1ZRC - chains W and A of the 6 polymer chains in the assembly; structure by X-ray diffraction, 2.80 A resolution.

[Chain W]
Molecule: 17-nt DNA strand
Sequence (17 nucleotides; numbered -8 to 9; 1 number in that range is skipped by the numbering (no residue carries it; nothing is unmodelled there); the number before each row is that of its first residue; numbers below 1 keep their minus sign (DA-8 is residue -8)):
    -8 ATTTCGAA
     1 AAATGTGAT

[Chain A]
Molecule: Catabolite gene activator
Organism: Escherichia coli
UniProt: P0ACJ8 (CRP_ECOLI); residues 1-209 here correspond to UniProt positions 2-210 (UniProt number = residue number + 1)
Amino-acid sequence (209 residues; numbered 1 to 209; the number before each row is that of its first residue):
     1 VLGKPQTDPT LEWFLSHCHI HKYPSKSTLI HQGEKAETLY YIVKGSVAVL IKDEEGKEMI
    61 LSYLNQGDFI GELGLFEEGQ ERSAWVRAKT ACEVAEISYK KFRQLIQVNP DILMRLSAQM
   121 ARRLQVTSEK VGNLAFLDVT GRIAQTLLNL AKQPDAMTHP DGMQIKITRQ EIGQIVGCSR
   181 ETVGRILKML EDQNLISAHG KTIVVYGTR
Disordered / not traced: 1-7, 208-209
Ligand contacts: adenosine-3',5'-cyclic-monophosphate (CMP): Ile30, Ala36, Val49, Leu61, Ser62, Leu64, Phe69, Ile70, Gly71, Glu72, Leu73, Gly74, Glu81, Arg82, Ser83, Ala84, Val86, Tyr99, Arg123, Thr127
From the paper describing this entry:
  - binding site for the 17-nt DNA strand (chain W): Arg180, Arg185
  - binding site for the 21-nt DNA strand: Glu181, Arg185
  - binding site for the 17-nt DNA strand: Arg180
  - binding site for the 21-nt DNA strand: Glu181, Arg185

[Interface between chain W and chain A]
Pairs across the interface - 12 pairs, chain W then chain A:
  DA3(W) with Thr168(A), phosphate contact; Gln170(A), phosphate contact
  DT4(W) with Thr168(A), phosphate contact; Arg169(A), salt bridge to the phosphate; Gln170(A), hydrogen bond to the phosphate
  DG5(W) with Arg169(A), salt bridge to the phosphate; Arg180(A), hydrogen bond to the base; Gly184(A), phosphate contact
  DT6(W) with Arg180(A), base contact; Glu181(A), base contact; Arg185(A), base contact
  DG7(W) with Arg185(A), hydrogen bond to the base
Also at the interface, not in a pair above, chain W (6 interface residues in all): DA8

[Overview]
Chain W and chain A form an interface of 6 and 7 residues respectively, with 3 hydrogen bonds and 2 salt
bridges. Among the polar pairs are DG5(W)-Arg180(A), DG7(W)-Arg185(A) and DT4(W)-Gln170(A). The paper reports
a binding site for the 17-nt DNA strand (chain W) at Arg180(A) and Arg185(A); a binding site for the 21-nt DNA
strand at Glu181(A) and Arg185(A).
Here chain W is a 17-nt DNA strand and chain A is Catabolite gene activator (Escherichia coli). Entry 1ZRC (4
Crystal structures of CAP-DNA with all base-pair substitutions at position 6, CAP-ICAP38 DNA) was determined
by X-ray diffraction, deposited together with 1ZRD, 1ZRE and 1ZRF.
